PDB entry 6QA6 | X-ray diffraction, 2.40 A resolution | chain A

[Chain A]
Protein: Glycogen phosphorylase, muscle form
From: Oryctolagus cuniculus
Notes: EC 2.4.1.1
Reference sequence: P00489 (PYGM_RABIT); residues 0-842 here correspond to UniProt positions 1-843 (UniProt number = residue number + 1)
Sequence (843 residues; each row starts with the number of its first residue; numbering starts at 0):
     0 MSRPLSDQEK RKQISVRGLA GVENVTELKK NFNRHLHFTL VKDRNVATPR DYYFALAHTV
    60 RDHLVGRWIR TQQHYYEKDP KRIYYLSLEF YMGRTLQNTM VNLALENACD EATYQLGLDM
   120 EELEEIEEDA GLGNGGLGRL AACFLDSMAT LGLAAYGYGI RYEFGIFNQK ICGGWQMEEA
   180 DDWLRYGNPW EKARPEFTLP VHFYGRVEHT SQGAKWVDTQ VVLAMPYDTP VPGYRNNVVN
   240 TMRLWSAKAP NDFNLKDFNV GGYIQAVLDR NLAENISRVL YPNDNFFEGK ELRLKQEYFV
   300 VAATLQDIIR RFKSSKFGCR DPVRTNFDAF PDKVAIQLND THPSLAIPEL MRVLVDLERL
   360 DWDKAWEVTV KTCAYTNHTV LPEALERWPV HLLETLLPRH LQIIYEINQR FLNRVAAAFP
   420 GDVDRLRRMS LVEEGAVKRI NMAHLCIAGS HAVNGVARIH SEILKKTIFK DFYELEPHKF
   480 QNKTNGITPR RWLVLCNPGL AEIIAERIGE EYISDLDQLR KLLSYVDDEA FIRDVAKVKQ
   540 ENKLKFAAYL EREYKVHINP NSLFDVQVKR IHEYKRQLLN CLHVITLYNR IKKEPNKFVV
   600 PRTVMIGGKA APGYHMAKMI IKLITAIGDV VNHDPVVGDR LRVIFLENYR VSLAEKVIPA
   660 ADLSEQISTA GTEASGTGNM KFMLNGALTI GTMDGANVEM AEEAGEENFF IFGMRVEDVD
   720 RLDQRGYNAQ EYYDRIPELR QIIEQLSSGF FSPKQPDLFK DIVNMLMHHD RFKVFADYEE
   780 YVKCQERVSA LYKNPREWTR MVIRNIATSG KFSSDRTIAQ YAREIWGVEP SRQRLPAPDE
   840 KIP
Unresolved in the structure: 0-11, 255-260, 315-323, 837-842
Covalent attachments: pyridoxal phosphate (PLP) linked to Lys680
UniProt features mapped onto this chain:
  - binding site (AMP): Asp42, Tyr75, Arg309 to Cys318
  - site: Cys108 (Involved in the association of subunits), Cys142 (Involved in the association of subunits), Tyr155 (Can be labeled by an AMP analog)
  - modified residue: Ser1 (N-acetylserine), Ser14 (Phosphoserine), Tyr203 (Phosphotyrosine), Tyr226 (Phosphotyrosine), Ser429 (Phosphoserine), Tyr472 (Phosphotyrosine), Ser513 (Phosphoserine), Lys680 (N6-(pyridoxal phosphate)lysine), Ser746 (Phosphoserine), Ser747 (Phosphoserine)

[Overview]
UniProt lists 12 AMP-binding residues.
Chain A is Glycogen phosphorylase, muscle form (Oryctolagus cuniculus); the structure, Glycogen Phosphorylase
b in complex with 30, was determined by X-ray diffraction (same publication as 6QA7 and 6QA8).
